Entry 8ENV (electron microscopy, 3.42 A resolution); this record covers chains D and R of the 36 polymer chains in the assembly.

Chain D:
Molecule: Sheath protein gp31
From: Pseudomonas phage vB_PaeM_E217
UniProt: A0A2K8IA62 (A0A2K8IA62_9CAUD); residue numbers follow UniProt; this construct covers 1-504
Chain sequence (504 residues; numbered 1 to 504; the number before each row is that of its first residue):
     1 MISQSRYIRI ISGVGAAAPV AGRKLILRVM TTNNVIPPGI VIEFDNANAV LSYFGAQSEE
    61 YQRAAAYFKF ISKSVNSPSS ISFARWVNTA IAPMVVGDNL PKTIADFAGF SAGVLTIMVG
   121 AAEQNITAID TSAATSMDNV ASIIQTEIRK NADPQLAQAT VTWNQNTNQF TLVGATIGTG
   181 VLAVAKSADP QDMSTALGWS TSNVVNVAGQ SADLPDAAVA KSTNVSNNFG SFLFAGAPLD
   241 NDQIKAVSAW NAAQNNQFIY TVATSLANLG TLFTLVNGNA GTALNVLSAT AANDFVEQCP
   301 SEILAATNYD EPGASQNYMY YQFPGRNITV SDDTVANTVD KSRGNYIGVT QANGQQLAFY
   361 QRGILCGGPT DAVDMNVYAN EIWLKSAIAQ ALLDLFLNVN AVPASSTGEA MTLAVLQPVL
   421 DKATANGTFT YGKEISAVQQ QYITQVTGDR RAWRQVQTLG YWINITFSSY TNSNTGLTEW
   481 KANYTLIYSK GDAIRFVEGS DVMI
Construct notes: conflict A17 (Gly in A0A2K8IA62)

Chain R:
Molecule: Sheath initiator gp34
From: Pseudomonas phage vB_PaeM_E217
UniProt: A0A6G9LIA6 (A0A6G9LIA6_9CAUD); residues 2-109 here = UniProt positions 2-109
Chain sequence (108 residues; row label = number of the first residue in the row):
     2 STSTIRTGTN NDILLDDNGN MVILRDVEAC AQDVRAAMLM RTGENIFDVN SGVGYFEYIF
    62 SPQKSYDDAR KSIADAILSS PDVTGIEQLD IDITGEVFGV DAKVITIH

Interface between chain D and chain R:
Residue-residue contacts - 35 pairs, chain D then chain R:
  K73(D) with S62(R)
  P312(D) with K65(R), hydrogen bond (backbone-side chain)
  G313(D) with K65(R)
  S315(D) with P63(R)
  Q316(D) with P63(R)
  Y320(D) with F61(R), hydrophobic
  Q355(D) with G44(R)
  L357(D) with R42(R)
  D492(D) with G96(R)
  A493(D) with E97(R)
  I494(D) with E97(R); F99(R), hydrophobic
  R495(D) with E97(R), hydrogen bond (backbone-side chain)
  F496(D) with E97(R), hydrogen bond (backbone-side chain); V98(R); F99(R), hydrogen bond (backbone-backbone)
  V497(D) with F99(R)
  E498(D) with F99(R), hydrogen bond (backbone-backbone); G100(R); V101(R), hydrogen bond (backbone-backbone)
  G499(D) with V101(R)
  S500(D) with V101(R), hydrogen bond (backbone-backbone); D102(R), hydrogen bond; A103(R)
  D501(D) with V35(R); M39(R)
  V502(D) with A103(R); K104(R); V105(R)
  M503(D) with V28(R); C31(R), hydrophobic; A32(R); V105(R); T107(R)
  I504(D) with V105(R)
Interface residues without a listed pair, chain D (25 interface residues in all): N317, Q322, F359, K433
Interface residues without a listed pair, chain R (27 interface residues in all): E45, F57, Y67, E88, I106

In short:
Chain D and chain R form an interface of 25 and 27 residues respectively; the contacts include 8 hydrogen
bonds. Polar pairs include P312(D)-K65(R), R495(D)-E97(R) and F496(D)-E97(R).
Here chain D is Sheath protein gp31 and chain R is Sheath initiator gp34, both from Pseudomonas phage
vB_PaeM_E217. Entry 8ENV (In situ cryo-EM structure of Pseudomonas phage E217 tail baseplate in C6 map) was
determined by electron microscopy together with 8FRS, 8FUV, 8FVG and 8FVH from the same study.
